7U62 - chains H and L; structure by X-ray diffraction, 1.82 A resolution.

# Chain H
Protein: HY4-1F9 Fab Heavy Chain
From: Mus musculus
Notes: antibody fragment or engineered binder
Chain sequence (224 residues; row label = number of the first residue in the row; a row labelled like 82A-82C holds insertion residues (82A, then the next letters in order)):
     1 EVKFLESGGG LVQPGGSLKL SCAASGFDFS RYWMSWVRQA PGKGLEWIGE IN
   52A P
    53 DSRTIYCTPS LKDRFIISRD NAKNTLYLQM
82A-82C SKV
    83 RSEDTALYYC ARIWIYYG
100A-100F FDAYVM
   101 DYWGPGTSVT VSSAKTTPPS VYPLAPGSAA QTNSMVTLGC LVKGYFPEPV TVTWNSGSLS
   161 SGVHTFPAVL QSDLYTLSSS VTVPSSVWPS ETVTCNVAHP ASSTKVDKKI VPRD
Disordered / not traced: 129, 214
Disulfides: Cys22-Cys92, Cys140-Cys195
Residues lining bound ligands: morphia (MOI; (7r,7as,12bs)-3-methyl-2,3,4,4a,7,7a-hexahydro-1H-4,12-methano[1]benzofuro[3,2-e]isoquinoline-7,9-diol): Trp33, Glu50, Tyr58, Ile95, Ile97, Phe100A, Asp100B, Ala100C, Tyr100D
Reported in the primary citation:
  - binding site for morphia: Glu50

# Chain L
Protein: HY4-1F9 Fab Light Chain
From: Mus musculus
Notes: antibody fragment or engineered binder
Chain sequence (212 residues; numbered 1 to 209 plus 4 insertion-coded residues; 1 number in that range is skipped by the numbering (no residue carries it; nothing is unmodelled there); the number before each row is that of its first residue; a row labelled like 27A-27C holds insertion residues (27A, then the next letters in order)):
     1 QAVVTQESA
    11 LTTSPGETVT LTCRSST
27A-27C GAV
    28 TTSNYANWVQ EKPDHLFTGL IGGTNNRAPG VPARFSGSLI GDKAALTITG AQTEDEAIYF
    88 CALWYSNHLV FGGGTKLTV
  106A L
   107 GQPKSSPSVT LFPPSSEELE TNKATLVCTI TDFYPGVVTV DWKVDGTPVT QGMETTQPSK
   167 QSNNKYMASS YLTLTARAWE RHSSYSCQVT HEGHTVEKSL SRE
Disulfides: Cys23-Cys88, Cys134-Cys193
Residues lining bound ligands: morphia (MOI; (7r,7as,12bs)-3-methyl-2,3,4,4a,7,7a-hexahydro-1H-4,12-methano[1]benzofuro[3,2-e]isoquinoline-7,9-diol): Tyr32, Trp91, Leu96
Reported in the primary citation:
  - binding site for morphia: Tyr32, Trp91

# How chain H and chain L interact
Residue-residue contacts (80):
  Val37(H) with Phe98(L), hydrophobic
  Gln39(H) with Glu38(L); His42(L); Phe44(L)
  Gly42(H) with Gln163(L)
  Gly44(H) with Phe87(L)
  Leu45(H) with Phe44(L), hydrophobic; Phe87(L); Phe98(L)
  Trp47(H) with Trp91(L), hydrophobic; His95(L); Leu96(L); Phe98(L)
  Glu50(H) with Trp91(L)
  Tyr58(H) with Trp91(L), hydrophobic; Asn94(L)
  Leu89(H) with His42(L)
  Tyr91(H) with His42(L); Phe44(L)
  Trp96(H) with Pro56(L)
  Tyr98(H) with Asn53(L), hydrogen bond (side chain-backbone); Arg54(L), hydrogen bond (side chain-backbone); Ala55(L), hydrogen bond (side chain-backbone)
  Asp100B(H) with Tyr32(L), hydrogen bond
  Ala100C(H) with Asn53(L)
  Tyr100D(H) with Tyr32(L); Asn34(L), hydrogen bond (backbone-side chain); Gly49(L); Gly50(L), hydrogen bond (backbone-backbone); Leu96(L)
  Val100E(H) with Asn34(L); Ile48(L); Gly49(L)
  Met100F(H) with Asn34(L), hydrogen bond (backbone-side chain); Gly46(L), hydrogen bond (backbone-backbone); Leu96(L), hydrophobic; Phe98(L), hydrophobic
  Asp101(H) with Thr45(L); Gly46(L), hydrogen bond (backbone-backbone)
  Trp103(H) with Val36(L), hydrophobic; Phe44(L); Gly46(L)
  Tyr122(H) with Ser121(L); Glu123(L); Glu124(L); Thr127(L)
  Pro123(H) with Ser121(L)
  Leu124(H) with Phe118(L), hydrophobic
  Ala125(H) with Phe118(L); Pro119(L)
  Thr137(H) with Thr116(L); Phe118(L)
  Leu138(H) with Phe118(L)
  Leu141(H) with Thr131(L); Tyr177(L), hydrophobic
  Lys143(H) with Glu124(L), salt bridge; Lys129(L); Thr131(L)
  His164(H) with Thr137(L); Gln167(L); Met173(L)
  Thr165(H) with Met173(L)
  Phe166(H) with Thr135(L); Ile136(L); Thr137(L); Met173(L), hydrophobic; Ala174(L); Ser175(L)
  Pro167(H) with Thr162(L); Ser165(L)
  Val169(H) with Glu160(L); Thr162(L); Tyr177(L), hydrophobic
  Leu177(H) with Tyr177(L)
  Ser178(H) with Val133(L); Tyr177(L), hydrogen bond
  Lys208(H) with Glu123(L), salt bridge
  Arg213(H) with Pro119(L); Pro120(L), hydrogen bond (side chain-backbone); Ser121(L)
Other interface residues (no listed pair), chain H (46 interface residues in all): Glu46, Cys59, Pro61, Pro105, Val121, Pro126, Gly127, Gly139, Gln171, Thr176
Other interface residues (no listed pair), chain L (48 interface residues in all): Leu47, Ser122, Asp138, Thr179

# In short
46 residues of chain H face 48 of chain L across their interface, with 11 hydrogen bonds and 2 salt bridges.
Polar pairs include Lys143(H)-Glu124(L), Lys208(H)-Glu123(L) and Tyr98(H)-Asn53(L). Morphia is bound between
chain H and chain L. From the paper: a binding site for morphia at Glu50(H) and Tyr32(L) among others.
Here chain H is HY4-1F9 Fab Heavy Chain and chain L is HY4-1F9 Fab Light Chain, both from Mus musculus. Entry
7U62 (Crystal structure of Anti-Heroin Antibody HY4-1F9 Fab Complexed with Morphine) was determined by X-ray
diffraction together with 7U61, 7U63 and 7U64 from the same study.
